PDB entry 8FX5 | electron microscopy, 2.45 A resolution | chains H and A of the 5 polymer chains in the assembly

# Chain H
Name: Antibody fragment scFv16
Organism: Homo sapiens
Notes: antibody fragment or engineered binder
Chain sequence (248 residues; numbered 1 to 248; the number before each row is that of its first residue):
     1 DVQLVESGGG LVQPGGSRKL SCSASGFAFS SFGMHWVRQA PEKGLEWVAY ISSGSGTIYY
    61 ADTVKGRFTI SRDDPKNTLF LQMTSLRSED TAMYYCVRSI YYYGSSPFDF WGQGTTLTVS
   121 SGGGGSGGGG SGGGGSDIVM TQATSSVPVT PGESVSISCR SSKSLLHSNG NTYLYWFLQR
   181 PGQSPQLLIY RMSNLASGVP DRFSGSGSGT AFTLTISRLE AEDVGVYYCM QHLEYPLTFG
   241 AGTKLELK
Disordered / not traced: 122-134
Disulfides: Cys-22/Cys-96, Cys-159/Cys-229

# Chain A
Name: Guanine nucleotide-binding protein G(i) subunit alpha-1
Organism: Mus musculus
UniProtKB: B2RSH2 (GNAI1_MOUSE); numbering as in UniProt (aligned over 1-354)
Chain sequence (354 residues; numbered 1 to 354; the number before each row is that of its first residue):
     1 MGCTLSAEDK AAVERSKMID RNLREDGEKA AREVKLLLLG AGESGKNTIV KQMKIIHEAG
    61 YSEEECKQYK AVVYSNTIQS IIAIIRAMGR LKIDFGDSAR ADDARQLFVL AGAAEEGFMT
   121 AELAGVIKRL WKDSGVQACF NRSREYQLND SAAYYLNDLD RIAQPNYIPT QQDVLRTRVK
   181 TTGIVETHFT FKDLHFKMFD VGAQRSERKK WIHCFEGVTA IIFCVALSDY DLVLAEDEEM
   241 NRMHASMKLF DSICNNKWFT DTSIILFLNK KDLFEEKIKK SPLTICYPEY AGSNTYEEAA
   301 AYIQCQFEDL NKRKDTKEIY THFTCSTDTK NVQFVFDAVT DVIIKNNLKD CGLF
Disordered / not traced: 1-3, 56-181
Construct notes: engineered mutation Asn-47 (Ser in B2RSH2), Ala-203 (Gly in B2RSH2), Ala-245 (Glu in B2RSH2), Ser-326 (Ala in B2RSH2)
Swiss-Prot annotation at these positions:
  - region: Lys-35 to Lys-46, Thr-48 (G1 motif), Asp-173 to Thr-181 (G2 motif), Phe-196 to Gly-202, Gln-204, Arg-205 (G3 motif), Ile-265 to Asp-272 (G4 motif), Thr-324, Cys-325, Thr-327 to Thr-329 (G5 motif)
  - binding site (GTP): Glu-43 to Lys-46, Thr-48, Asp-150, Ser-151, Leu-175 to Arg-178, Asp-200 to Gly-202, Gln-204, Asn-269 to Asp-272
  - binding site (Mg(2+)): Thr-181
  - lipidation: Gly-2 (N-myristoyl glycine), Cys-3 (S-palmitoyl cysteine)

# Interface between chain H and chain A
Contacting residue pairs - 24 pairs, chain H then chain A:
  Ser-52(H) with Glu-14(A), hydrogen bond
  Ser-53(H) with Glu-14(A); Met-18(A)
  Gly-54(H) with Met-18(A)
  Gly-56(H) with Glu-14(A)
  Thr-57(H) with Glu-14(A), hydrogen bond
  Ile-100(H) with Arg-15(A)
  Tyr-101(H) with Glu-8(A); Ala-11(A), hydrophobic; Ala-12(A); Arg-15(A)
  Tyr-102(H) with Arg-15(A)
  His-167(H) with Thr-4(A); Ser-6(A)
  Asn-169(H) with Ser-6(A); Asp-9(A), hydrogen bond
  Tyr-173(H) with Ser-6(A), hydrogen bond; Glu-8(A); Asp-9(A)
  Tyr-175(H) with Glu-8(A), hydrogen bond
  Arg-191(H) with Glu-8(A), salt bridge
  His-232(H) with Glu-8(A), salt bridge
  Leu-233(H) with Ala-7(A)
  Tyr-235(H) with Ala-7(A), hydrophobic
Other interface residues (no listed pair), chain H (19 interface residues in all): Ser-31, Tyr-50, Pro-107
Other interface residues (no listed pair), chain A (11 interface residues in all): Leu-5

# Overview
The interface between chain H and chain A involves 19 residues on one side and 11 on the other, with 5
hydrogen bonds and 2 salt bridges. Among the polar pairs are Arg-191(H)/Glu-8(A), His-232(H)/Glu-8(A) and
Ser-52(H)/Glu-14(A).
Here chain H is Antibody fragment scFv16 (Homo sapiens) and chain A is Guanine nucleotide-binding protein G(i)
subunit alpha-1 (Mus musculus). Entry 8FX5 (Human M4 muscarinic acetylcholine receptor complex with Gi1 and
xanomeline) was determined by electron microscopy.
